Entry 1PZU (X-ray diffraction, 3.10 A resolution); this record covers chains T and B of the 4 polymer chains in the assembly.

Chain T:
Molecule: 14-nt DNA strand
Sequence (14 nucleotides; each row starts with the number of its first residue):
     1 TTGAGGAATT TCCA

Chain B:
Protein: Nuclear factor of activated T-cells, cytoplasmic 2
From: Homo sapiens
Notes: fragment: NFAT1 DNA-binding domain
UniProtKB: Q13469 (NFAC2_HUMAN); numbering as in UniProt (aligned over 396-678)
Sequence (301 residues; row label = number of the first residue in the row):
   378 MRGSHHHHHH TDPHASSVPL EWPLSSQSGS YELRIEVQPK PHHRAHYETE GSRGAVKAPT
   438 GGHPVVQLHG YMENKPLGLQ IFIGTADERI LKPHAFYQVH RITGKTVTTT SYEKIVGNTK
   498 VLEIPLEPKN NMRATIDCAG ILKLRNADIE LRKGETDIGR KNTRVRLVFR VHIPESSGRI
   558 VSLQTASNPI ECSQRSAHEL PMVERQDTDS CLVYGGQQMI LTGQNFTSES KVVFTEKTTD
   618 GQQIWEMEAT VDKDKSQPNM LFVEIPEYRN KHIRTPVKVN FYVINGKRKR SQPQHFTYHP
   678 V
Unresolved in the structure: 378-398, 572-575
Construct notes: cloning artifact (378-381, 388-395); expression tag (382-387)
Curated features (UniProtKB/Swiss-Prot):
  - DNA-binding region: Arg421 to Gly428
  - motif: Lys664 to Lys666 (Nuclear localization signal)

Chain T / chain B interface:
Pairs across the interface (17; chain T residue first):
  DA8(T) - Arg537(B)  hydrogen bond to the sugar
  DA8(T) - Lys538(B)  phosphate contact
  DT9(T) - Tyr424(B)  sugar contact
  DT9(T) - Asn523(B)  phosphate contact
  DT9(T) - Arg537(B)  phosphate contact
  DT9(T) - Lys538(B)  hydrogen bond to the phosphate
  DT9(T) - Thr540(B)  phosphate contact
  DT10(T) - Tyr424(B)  hydrogen bond to the phosphate
  DT10(T) - Lys520(B)  salt bridge to the phosphate
  DT10(T) - Arg522(B)  phosphate contact
  DT10(T) - Asn523(B)  hydrogen bond to the phosphate
  DT11(T) - Arg421(B)  base contact
  DT11(T) - Tyr424(B)  base contact
  DT11(T) - Thr426(B)  hydrogen bond to the phosphate
  DT11(T) - Glu427(B)  base contact
  DC12(T) - Arg421(B)  base contact
  DC12(T) - Glu427(B)  hydrogen bond to the base
Also at the interface, not in a pair above, chain T (6 interface residues in all): DG6
Also at the interface, not in a pair above, chain B (16 interface residues in all): Arg430, Leu521, Ala524, Gly536, Asn539, Gln571

Overview:
Chain T and chain B form an interface of 6 and 16 residues respectively; the contacts include 6 hydrogen bonds
and 1 salt bridge. Polar contacts include DC12(T)-Glu427(B), DA8(T)-Arg537(B) and DT9(T)-Lys538(B). Curated
annotation (UniProt) lists a DNA-binding region on chain B.
Chain T is a 14-nt DNA strand and chain B is Nuclear factor of activated T-cells, cytoplasmic 2 (Homo
sapiens); the structure, An asymmetric NFAT1-RHR homodimer on a pseudo-palindromic, Kappa-B site, was
determined by X-ray diffraction.
